Entry 7LZ1 (X-ray diffraction, 1.51 A resolution); this record covers chain A.

[Chain A]
Name: Glutamate receptor 3.4
Source organism: Arabidopsis thaliana
UniProtKB: Q8GXJ4 (GLR34_ARATH); the construct has insertions or renumbered stretches relative to UniProt, so the offset changes along the chain: 7-116 = UniProt 492-601; 119-252 = UniProt 709-842
Chain sequence (268 residues; numbered -15 to 252; the number before each row is that of its first residue; numbers below 1 keep their minus sign (Met-15 is residue -15)):
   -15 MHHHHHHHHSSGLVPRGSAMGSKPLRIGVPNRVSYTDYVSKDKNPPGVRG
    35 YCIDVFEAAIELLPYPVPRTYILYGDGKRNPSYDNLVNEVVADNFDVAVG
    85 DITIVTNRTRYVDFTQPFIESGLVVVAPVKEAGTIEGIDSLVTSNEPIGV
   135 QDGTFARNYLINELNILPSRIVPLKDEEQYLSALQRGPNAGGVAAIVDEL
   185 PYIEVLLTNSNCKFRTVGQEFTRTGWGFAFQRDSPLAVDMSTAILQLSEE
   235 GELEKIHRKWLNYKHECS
Not modelled in the structure: -15 to 0
Differences from the reference sequence: expression tag (-15 to 6); linker (117-118)
Swiss-Prot annotation at these positions:
  - glycosylation: Asn91 (N-linked (GlcNAc...) asparagine)
Disulfide bonds: Cys196-Cys251
Residues lining bound ligands: serine (SER): Arg16, Tyr67, Asp85, Ile86, Thr87, Arg92, Gln135, Gly137, Thr138, Phe139, Glu183, Tyr186, Trp210
What the authors report for this chain:
  - binding site for serine: Arg16, Asp85, Thr87, Arg92, Gln135, Asp136, Phe139, Glu183, Tyr186

[In short]
Bound to chain A: serine. From the paper: a binding site for serine at Arg16, Asp85 and Thr87 among others.
Chain A is Glutamate receptor 3.4 (Arabidopsis thaliana); the structure, Structure of glutamate receptor-like
channel GLR3.4 ligand-binding domain in complex with serine, was determined by X-ray diffraction together with
7LZ0, 7LZ2, 7LZH and 7LZI from the same study.
